PDB entry 1XCT | X-ray diffraction, 3.05 A resolution | chains P and B of the 4 polymer chains in the assembly

Chain P:
Name: Capsid protein C
UniProtKB: P26661 (POLG_HCVJ8); residues 2-45 here correspond to UniProt positions 1-44 (UniProt number = residue number - 1)
Amino-acid sequence (44 residues; numbered 2 to 45; the number before each row is that of its first residue):
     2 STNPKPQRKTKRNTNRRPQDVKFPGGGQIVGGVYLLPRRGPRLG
Unresolved in the structure: 2-15

Chain B:
Name: Monoclonal antibody 19D9D6 Heavy chain
From: Mus musculus
Notes: antibody fragment or engineered binder
Amino-acid sequence (218 residues; row label = number of the first residue in the row):
     1 QIQLVQSGPELKKPGETVKISCKASGYTFTDFSMHWVNQAPGKGLNWMGW
    51 VNTETGEPTYADDFKGRFAFSLETSASTAYLQINSLKNEDTATYFCARFL
   101 LRQYFDVWGAGTTVTVSSAKTTPPSVYPLAPGSAAQTNSMVTLGCLVKGY
   151 FPEPVTVTWNSGSLSSGVHTFPAVLQSDLYTLSSSVTVPSSTWPSETVTC
   201 NVAHPASSTKVDKKIVPR
Disulfides: Cys22-Cys96, Cys145-Cys200

Interface between chain P and chain B:
Contacting residue pairs - 29 pairs, chain P then chain B:
  Asn16(P) - Glu57(B)
  Asn16(P) - Thr59(B)
  Arg17(P) - Asn52(B)
  Arg17(P) - Thr55(B)  hydrogen bond
  Arg17(P) - Glu57(B)
  Arg18(P) - Glu57(B)
  Gly28(P) - Leu101(B)
  Gln29(P) - Thr30(B)
  Gln29(P) - Asp31(B)
  Gln29(P) - Phe32(B)
  Gln29(P) - Ser33(B)
  Gln29(P) - Trp50(B)
  Gln29(P) - Asn52(B)  hydrogen bond
  Gln29(P) - Thr53(B)  hydrogen bond
  Gln29(P) - Glu54(B)
  Ile30(P) - Phe99(B)
  Ile30(P) - Leu101(B)  hydrophobic
  Ile30(P) - Gln103(B)
  Val31(P) - His35(B)
  Val31(P) - Trp47(B)  hydrophobic
  Val31(P) - Trp50(B)
  Val31(P) - Phe99(B)  hydrophobic
  Val31(P) - Gln103(B)
  Gly32(P) - Gln103(B)  hydrogen bond (backbone-side chain)
  Gly33(P) - Gln103(B)
  Leu36(P) - Leu101(B)
  Leu36(P) - Gln103(B)
  Arg39(P) - Arg102(B)
  Leu44(P) - Glu54(B)
Other interface residues (no listed pair), chain B (18 interface residues in all): Val51
The authors on this interface:
  - epitope / paratope residues, chain P: Gln29(P), Gly32(P), Gly33(P)

Overview:
Chain P and chain B form an interface of 12 and 18 residues respectively; the contacts include 4 hydrogen
bonds. Polar contacts include Arg17(P)-Thr55(B), Gln29(P)-Asn52(B) and Gln29(P)-Thr53(B). The paper reports
epitope/paratope residues Gln29(P), Gly32(P) and Gly33(P).
Here chain P is Capsid protein C and chain B is Monoclonal antibody 19D9D6 Heavy chain (Mus musculus). Entry
1XCT (Complex HCV core-Fab 19D9D6-Protein L mutant (D55A, L57H, Y64W) in space group P21212) was determined by
X-ray diffraction, deposited together with 1XCQ and 1XF5.
